1N61 - chains E and F of the 6 polymer chains in the assembly; structure by X-ray diffraction, 1.30 A resolution.

# Chain E
Protein: Carbon monoxide dehydrogenase large chain
From: Oligotropha carboxidovorans
Notes: EC 1.2.99.2
Reference sequence: P19919 (DCML_OLICA); residue numbers follow UniProt; this construct covers 1-809
Chain sequence (809 residues; each row starts with the number of its first residue):
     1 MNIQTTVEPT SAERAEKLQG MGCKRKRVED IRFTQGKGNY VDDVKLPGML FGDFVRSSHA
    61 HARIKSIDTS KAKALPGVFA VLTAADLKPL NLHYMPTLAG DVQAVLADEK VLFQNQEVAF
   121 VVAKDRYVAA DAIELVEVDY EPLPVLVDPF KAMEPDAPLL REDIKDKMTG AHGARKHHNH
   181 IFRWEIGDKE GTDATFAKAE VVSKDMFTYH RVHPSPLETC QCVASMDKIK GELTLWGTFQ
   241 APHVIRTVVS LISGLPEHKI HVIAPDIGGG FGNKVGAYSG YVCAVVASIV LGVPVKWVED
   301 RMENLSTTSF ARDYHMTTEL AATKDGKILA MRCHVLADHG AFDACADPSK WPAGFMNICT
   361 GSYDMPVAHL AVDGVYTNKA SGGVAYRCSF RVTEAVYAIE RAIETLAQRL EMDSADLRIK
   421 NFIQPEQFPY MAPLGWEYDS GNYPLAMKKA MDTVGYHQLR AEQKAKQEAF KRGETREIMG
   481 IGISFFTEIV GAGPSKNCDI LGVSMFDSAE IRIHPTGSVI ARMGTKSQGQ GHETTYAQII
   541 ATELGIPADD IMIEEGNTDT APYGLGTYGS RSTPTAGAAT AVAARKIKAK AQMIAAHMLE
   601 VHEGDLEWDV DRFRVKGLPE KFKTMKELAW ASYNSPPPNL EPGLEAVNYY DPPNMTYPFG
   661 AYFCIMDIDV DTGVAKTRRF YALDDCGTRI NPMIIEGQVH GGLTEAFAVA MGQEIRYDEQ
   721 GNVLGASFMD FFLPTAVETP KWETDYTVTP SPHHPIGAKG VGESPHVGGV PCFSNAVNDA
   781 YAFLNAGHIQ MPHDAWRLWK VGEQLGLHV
Not modelled in the structure: 1-14
Swiss-Prot annotation at these positions:
  - binding site (Cu(+)): Cys388
  - binding site (Mo-molybdopterin cytosine dinucleotide): Glu763
Bound ions: cu(I)-S-mo(IV)(=o)oh cluster Cu: Cys388 (together with pterin cytosine dinucleotide)
Small-molecule neighbours:
  - cu(I)-S-mo(IV)(=o)oh cluster (CUN): Gln240, Phe271, Gly272, Val275, Val384, Ala385, Tyr386, Arg387, Cys388, Ser389, Phe390, Thr567, Tyr568, Gly569, Glu763
  - pterin cytosine dinucleotide (MCN): Gly269, Gly270, Phe271, Gly272, Arg387, Gln528, Gly529, Gln530, Gly531, His532, Thr535, Thr567, Tyr568, Gly569, Ser570, Arg571, Ser572, Thr573, Pro574, Cys686, Thr688, Arg689, Ile690, Asn691, Ile694, Ile695, Gln698, Ala758, Lys759, Gly760, Val761, Gly762, Glu763
What the authors report for this chain:
  - binding site for cu(I)-S-mo(IV)(=o)oh cluster: Glu763
  - catalytic residues: Glu763 (proposed by the authors, not directly observed)

# Chain F
Protein: Carbon monoxide dehydrogenase medium chain
From: Oligotropha carboxidovorans
Notes: EC 1.2.99.2
Reference sequence: P19920 (DCMM_OLICA); numbering as in UniProt (aligned over 1-288)
Chain sequence (288 residues; each row starts with the number of its first residue):
     1 MIPGSFDYHR PKSIADAVAL LTKLGEDARP LAGGHSLIPI MKTRLATPEH LVDLRDIGDL
    61 VGIREEGTDV VIGAMTTQHA LIGSDFLAAK LPIIRETSLL IADPQIRYMG TIGGNAANGD
   121 PGNDMPALMQ CLGAAYELTG PEGARIVAAR DYYQGAYFTA IEPGELLTAI RIPVPPTGHG
   181 YAYEKLKRKI GDYATAAAAV VLTMSGGKCV TASIGLTNVA NTPLWAEEAG KVLVGTALDK
   241 PALDKAVALA EAITAPASDG RGPAEYRTKM AGVMLRRAVE RAKARAKN
Not modelled in the structure: 287-288
Swiss-Prot annotation at these positions:
  - binding site (FAD): Ala32 to Ser36, Thr111 to Asn115
Small-molecule neighbours: FAD (flavin-adenine dinucleotide): Arg29, Pro30, Leu31, Ala32, Gly33, Gly34, His35, Ser36, Leu37, Leu54, Ala74, Leu100, Ile101, Ala102, Ile106, Met109, Gly110, Thr111, Gly113, Gly114, Asn115, Ala117, Asn118, Gly122, Asn123, Asp124, Ile161, Glu165, Leu166, Leu167, Lys185, Gly191, Asp192, Tyr193

# Chain E / chain F interface
Pairs across the interface - 34 pairs, chain E then chain F:
  Arg126(E) with Ile2(F)
  Tyr127(E) with Ile2(F), hydrophobic
  Ala130(E) with Ile2(F), hydrophobic; Arg44(F)
  Asp131(E) with Arg44(F), salt bridge
  Glu134(E) with Arg44(F)
  Asp300(E) with Met1(F)
  Asp669(E) with Arg277(F), salt bridge
  Asp671(E) with Met270(F)
  Thr672(E) with Tyr266(F), hydrogen bond (backbone-side chain); Met270(F); Val273(F); Arg277(F)
  Val674(E) with Leu186(F), hydrophobic
  Arg716(E) with Gly260(F)
  Met729(E) with Arg188(F), hydrogen bond (backbone-side chain)
  Asp730(E) with Arg188(F), salt bridge
  Phe732(E) with Arg188(F)
  Leu733(E) with Lys189(F), hydrogen bond (backbone-side chain)
  Thr735(E) with Ile190(F)
  Val737(E) with Ile190(F), hydrophobic
  Glu738(E) with Lys189(F); Ile190(F), hydrogen bond (side chain-backbone)
  Ala795(E) with Tyr266(F)
  Trp796(E) with Gly260(F); Arg261(F); Gly262(F); Pro263(F); Tyr266(F), hydrophobic
  Trp799(E) with Tyr266(F), hydrophobic; Lys269(F); Met270(F)
  Lys800(E) with Pro263(F); Glu265(F), salt bridge
Other interface residues (no listed pair), chain F (20 interface residues in all): Asp192, Tyr193, Met274

# Summary
The interface between chain E and chain F involves 22 residues on one side and 20 on the other, with 4
hydrogen bonds and 4 salt bridges. Among the polar pairs are Asp131(E)-Arg44(F), Asp669(E)-Arg277(F) and
Asp730(E)-Arg188(F). From the paper: the catalytic residue Glu763(E); a binding site for cu(I)-S-mo(IV)(=o)oh
cluster at Glu763(E).
Here chain E is Carbon monoxide dehydrogenase large chain and chain F is Carbon monoxide dehydrogenase medium
chain, both from Oligotropha carboxidovorans. Entry 1N61 (Crystal Structure of the Cu,Mo-CO Dehydrogenase
(CODH); Dithionite reduced state) was determined by X-ray diffraction (same publication as 1N5W, 1N60, 1N62
and 1N63).
